Entry 1P3B (X-ray diffraction, 3.00 A resolution); this record covers chains I and G of the 10 polymer chains in the assembly.

Chain I:
Molecule: Palindromic 146bp Human Alpha-Satellite DNA fragment
Source organism: Homo sapiens
Sequence (146 nucleotides; row label = number of the first residue in the row):
     1 ATCAATATCC ACCTGCAGAT TCTACCAAAA GTGTATTTGG AAACTGCTCC ATCAAAAGGC
    61 ATGTTCAGCG GAATTCCGCT GAACATGCCT TTTGATGGAG CAGTTTCCAA ATACACTTTT
   121 GGTAGAATCT GCAGGTGGAT ATTGAT

Chain G:
Name: Histone H2A
Source organism: Xenopus laevis
UniProtKB: Q7ZT66 (Q7ZT66_9ZZZZ); residues 1001-1129 here correspond to UniProt positions 2-130 (UniProt number = residue number - 999)
Chain sequence (129 residues; each row starts with the number of its first residue):
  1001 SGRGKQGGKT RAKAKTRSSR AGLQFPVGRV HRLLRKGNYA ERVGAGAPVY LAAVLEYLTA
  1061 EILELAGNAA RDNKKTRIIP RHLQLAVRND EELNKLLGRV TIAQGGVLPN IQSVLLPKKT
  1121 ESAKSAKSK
Disordered / not traced: 1001-1014, 1120-1129
Construct notes: conflict Ala-1014 (Ser15 in Q7ZT66), Gly-1067 (Trp68 in Q7ZT66), Asn-1068 (Glu69 in Q7ZT66), 21 further conflict positions vs the reference (Q7ZT66) not listed

Interface between chain I and chain G:
Pairs across the interface (14; chain I residue first):
  DA111(I) with Arg-1042(G), hydrogen bond to the sugar; Gly-1044(G), phosphate contact; Ala-1045(G), hydrogen bond to the phosphate
  DT112(I) with Arg-1035(G), salt bridge to the phosphate; Arg-1042(G), phosphate contact; Val-1043(G), hydrogen bond to the phosphate
  DG121(I) with Arg-1029(G), hydrogen bond to the phosphate
  DG122(I) with Arg-1029(G), salt bridge to the phosphate
  DG131(I) with Thr-1076(G), sugar contact; Arg-1077(G), hydrogen bond to the sugar
  DC132(I) with Lys-1075(G), phosphate contact; Thr-1076(G), hydrogen bond to the phosphate; Arg-1077(G), hydrogen bond to the phosphate
  DA133(I) with Lys-1075(G), salt bridge to the phosphate
Also at the interface, not in a pair above, chain G (10 interface residues in all): Glu-1041

Overview:
7 residues of chain I and 10 residues of chain G are in contact, with 7 hydrogen bonds and 3 salt bridges.
Polar pairs include DA111(I)/Arg-1042(G), DG131(I)/Arg-1077(G) and DA111(I)/Ala-1045(G).
Here chain I is Palindromic 146bp Human Alpha-Satellite DNA fragment (Homo sapiens) and chain G is Histone H2A
(Xenopus laevis). Entry 1P3B (Crystallographic Studies of Nucleosome Core Particles containing Histone 'Sin'
Mutants) was determined by X-ray diffraction (same publication as 1P34, 1P3A, 1P3F, 1P3G, 1P3I, 1P3K and 4
further entries).
